PDB entry 2BBV | X-ray diffraction, 2.80 A resolution | chains N and C of the 7 polymer chains in the assembly

Chain N:
Molecule: 10-nt RNA strand
Sequence (10 nucleotides; row label = number of the first residue in the row):
     1 UCUUAUAUCU

Chain C:
Molecule: Protein (black beetle virus capsid protein)
Source organism: Black beetle virus
Reference sequence: P04329 (COAT_BBV); residues 1-363 here = UniProt positions 1-363
Chain sequence (363 residues; numbered 1 to 363; the number before each row is that of its first residue):
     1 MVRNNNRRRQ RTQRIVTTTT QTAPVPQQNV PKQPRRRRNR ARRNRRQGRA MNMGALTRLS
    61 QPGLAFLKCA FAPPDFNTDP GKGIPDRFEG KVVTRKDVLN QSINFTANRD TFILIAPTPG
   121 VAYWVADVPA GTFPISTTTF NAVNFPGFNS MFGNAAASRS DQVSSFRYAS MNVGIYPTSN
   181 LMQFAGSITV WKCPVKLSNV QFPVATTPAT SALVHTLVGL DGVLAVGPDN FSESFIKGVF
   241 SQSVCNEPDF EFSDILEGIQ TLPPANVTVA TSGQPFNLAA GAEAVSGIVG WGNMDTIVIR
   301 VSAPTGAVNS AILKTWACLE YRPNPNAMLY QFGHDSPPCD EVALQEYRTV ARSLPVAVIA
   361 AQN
Not modelled in the structure: 1-19, 32-54
UniProt features mapped onto this chain:
  - active site: Asp-75
  - binding site (Ca(2+)): Asp-161, Asp-221, Asp-249, Glu-251, Gly-273
  - site: Asn-363 (Cleavage)
Bound ions: Ca2+ site 1: Asp-161 (shared with 2 residues of chain B); Ca2+ site 2: Asp-221, Gly-273; Ca2+ site 3: Asp-249, Glu-251 (shared with 1 residue of chain A; 1 residue of chain B); Ca2+ site 4: Glu-251 (shared with 1 residue of chain A; 1 residue of chain B)

How chain N and chain C interact:
Pairs across the interface (8; chain N residue first):
  A7(N) / Gln-61(C)  base contact
  U8(N) / Gln-61(C)  sugar contact
  U8(N) / Leu-64(C)  phosphate contact
  U8(N) / Lys-68(C)  phosphate contact
  C9(N) / Leu-64(C)  phosphate contact
  C9(N) / Lys-68(C)  salt bridge to the phosphate
  U10(N) / Ala-55(C)  sugar contact
  U10(N) / Leu-56(C)  phosphate contact

Overview:
4 residues of chain N face 5 of chain C across their interface; the contacts include 1 salt bridge. The
salt-bridged pair is C9(N)/Lys-68(C). Curated annotation (UniProt) lists active-site residue Asp-75(C) and 5
Ca2+-binding residues on chain C.
Here chain N is a 10-nt RNA strand and chain C is Protein (black beetle virus capsid protein) (Black beetle
virus). Entry 2BBV (The refined three-dimensional structure of an insect virus at 2.8 angstroms resolution)
was determined by X-ray diffraction.
